PDB entry 8X32 | electron microscopy, 4.40 A resolution (low resolution: residue-level contacts below are approximate; hydrogen-bond / salt-bridge calls are withheld) | chains I and A of the 14 polymer chains in the assembly

# Chain I
Molecule: 146-nt DNA strand
Source organism: Saccharomyces cerevisiae
Sequence (146 nucleotides; numbered 1 to 146; the number before each row is that of its first residue):
     1 ATCAATATCC ACCTGCAGAT TCTACCAAAA GTGTATTTGG AAACTGCTCC ATCAAAAGGC
    61 ATGTTCAGCG GAATTCCGCT GAACATGCCT TTTGATGGAG CAGTTTCCAA ATACACTTTT
   121 GGTAGAATCT GCAGGTGGAT ATTGAT

# Chain A
Molecule: Histone H3
Source organism: Saccharomyces cerevisiae
Reference sequence: A0A6A5Q536 (A0A6A5Q536_YEASX); residues 0-135 here correspond to UniProt positions 1-136 (UniProt number = residue number + 1)
Amino-acid sequence (136 residues; row label = number of the first residue in the row; numbering starts at 0):
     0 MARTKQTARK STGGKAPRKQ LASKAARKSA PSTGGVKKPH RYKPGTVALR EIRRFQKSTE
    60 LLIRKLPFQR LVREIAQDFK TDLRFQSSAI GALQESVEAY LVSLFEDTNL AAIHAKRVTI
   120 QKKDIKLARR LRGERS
Disordered / not traced: 0-37, 135

# Interface between chain I and chain A
Contacting residue pairs (13):
  DC50(I) with Arg72(A); Arg83(A); Phe84(A)
  DA51(I) with Arg72(A); Arg83(A)
  DG68(I) with Lys42(A)
  DC69(I) with Arg116(A)
  DG70(I) with Arg116(A); Val117(A)
  DG71(I) with Arg116(A)
  DT143(I) with Tyr41(A)
  DG144(I) with Tyr41(A); Lys42(A)
Interface residues without a listed pair, chain I (10 interface residues in all): DG134, DA145
Interface residues without a listed pair, chain A (13 interface residues in all): His39, Thr45, Glu59, Gln68, Leu82, Gln85

# Overview
Chain I and chain A form an interface of 10 and 13 residues respectively.
Chain I is a 146-nt DNA strand and chain A is Histone H3, both from Saccharomyces cerevisiae; the structure,
The piccolo NuA4 bound to the H2A.Z nucleosome-H4KQ Complex with Ac-CoA at resetting state, was determined by
electron microscopy together with 8X2X, 8X2Y, 8X2Z, 8X30 and 8X31 from the same study.
